PDB entry 5W66 | electron microscopy, 3.90 A resolution | chains O and P of the 20 polymer chains in the assembly

[Chain O]
Name: RNA polymerase I-specific transcription initiation factor RRN6
From: Saccharomyces cerevisiae (strain ATCC 204508 / S288c)
UniProtKB: P32786 (RRN6_YEAST); the author numbering skips numbers that UniProt does not, so the offset changes along the chain: -115 to 28 = UniProt 1-144; 41-67 = UniProt 145-171; 172-894 = UniProt 172-894
Sequence (894 residues; each row starts with the number of its first residue; note: 116 numbers in that range are skipped by the numbering (no residue carries them; nothing is unmodelled there); numbers below 1 keep their minus sign (Met-115 is residue -115); X marks 53 residues of unknown identity (built as UNK)):
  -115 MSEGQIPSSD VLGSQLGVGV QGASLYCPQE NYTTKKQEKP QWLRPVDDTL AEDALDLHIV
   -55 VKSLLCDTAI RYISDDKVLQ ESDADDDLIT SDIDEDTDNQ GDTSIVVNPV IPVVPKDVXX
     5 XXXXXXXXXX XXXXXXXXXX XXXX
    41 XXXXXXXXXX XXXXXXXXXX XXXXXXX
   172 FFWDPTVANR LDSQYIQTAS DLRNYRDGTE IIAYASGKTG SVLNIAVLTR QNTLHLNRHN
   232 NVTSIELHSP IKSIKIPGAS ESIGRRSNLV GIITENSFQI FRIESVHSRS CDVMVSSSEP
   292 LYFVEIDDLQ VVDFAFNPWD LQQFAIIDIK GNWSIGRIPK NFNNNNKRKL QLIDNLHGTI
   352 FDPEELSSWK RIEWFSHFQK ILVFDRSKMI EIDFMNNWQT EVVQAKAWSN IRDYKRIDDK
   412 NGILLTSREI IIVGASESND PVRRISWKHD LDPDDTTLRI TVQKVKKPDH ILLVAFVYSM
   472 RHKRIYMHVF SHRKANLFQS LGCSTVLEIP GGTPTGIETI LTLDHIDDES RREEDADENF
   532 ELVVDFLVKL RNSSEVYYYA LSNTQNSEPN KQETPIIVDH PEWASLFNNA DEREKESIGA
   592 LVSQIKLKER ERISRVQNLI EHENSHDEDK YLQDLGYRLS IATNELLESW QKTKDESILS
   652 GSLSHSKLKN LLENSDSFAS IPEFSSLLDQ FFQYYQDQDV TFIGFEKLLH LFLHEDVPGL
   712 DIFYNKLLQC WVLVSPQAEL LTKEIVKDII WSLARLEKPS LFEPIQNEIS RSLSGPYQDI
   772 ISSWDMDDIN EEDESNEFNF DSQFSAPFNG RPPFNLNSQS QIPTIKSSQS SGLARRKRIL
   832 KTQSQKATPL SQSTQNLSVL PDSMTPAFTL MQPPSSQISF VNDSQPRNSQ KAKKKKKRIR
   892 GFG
Disordered / not traced: -115 to 2, 515-528, 559-566, 781-894

[Chain P]
Name: RNA polymerase I-specific transcription initiation factor RRN7
From: Saccharomyces cerevisiae (strain ATCC 204508 / S288c)
UniProtKB: P40992 (RRN7_YEAST); residue numbers follow UniProt; this construct covers 1-514
Sequence (514 residues; each row starts with the number of its first residue):
     1 MSTFIRGPIC GTDNCPSRLW RIIDGRRTCQ YGHVMEGDVE FNDDEDDLNG LGAGVITRRL
    61 NLTTNATGSF QSSQLTNSQL LQQQQRQSHK KFKKLIGHEA KLLFLKSFQF ILKRQIRWLI
   121 TEMRFPKEFE HVAKIIWLKI LKTINDQPQE ELKLQLHMTS TISILYLAST HLSLPVYTCD
   181 YIKWICTAKM PYFQASEILP KSWRIQLPNY YVSILEGSIS PFNGQLYNKI ALTCGMIHFK
   241 EFFNSEISCQ GLLLKLVMQC ALPPEFYFYT KQVIEFEETD IRNLTLWERT DERHTGRVSN
   301 HAELRVLSYF MLTINWMLSF DRDRQYPLKW ILSLTESLTQ RTTTSESIGR NIVKVVYPDK
   361 PTSSDYFQWS EEETLEFLKW MEKQFLPTQT KSLHNENGSM EMTIDQKIAR RKLYKIFPLD
   421 REANHDGEFN DSTHQLTFIE DLQERYAKQT PFFESNKIRD SLNYQEANPP ARKEAIGRLL
   481 THIASQLLVD FAISKEQLKD CISRIKNACL HRMN
Disordered / not traced: 1-93, 391-398, 423-430, 432, 454-468, 513-514
Swiss-Prot annotation at these positions:
  - zinc finger: Thr3 to Glu36 (RRN7-type)
  - region: Gly37 to Ala66 (B-reader), Thr67 to Lys101 (B-linker)
  - binding site (Zn(2+)): Cys10, Cys15, Cys29, His33
  - mutagenesis: Cys29 (C29A: Impaired binding to Pol I), His33 (H33S: Impaired binding to Pol I)

[Interface between chain O and chain P]
Pairs across the interface (152; chain O residue first):
  Arg472(O) - Tyr357(P)
  Lys474(O) - Ser364(P)
  Arg475(O) - Phe367(P)
  Leu498(O) - Phe367(P)  hydrophobic
  Ile567(O) - Arg478(P)  hydrogen bond (backbone-side chain)
  Val569(O) - Glu474(P)
  Val569(O) - Gly477(P)
  Val569(O) - Arg478(P)
  Val569(O) - Thr481(P)
  Glu573(O) - Lys495(P)  salt bridge
  Glu573(O) - Lys499(P)
  Trp574(O) - Thr481(P)
  Trp574(O) - Ala484(P)  hydrophobic
  Trp574(O) - Lys499(P)
  Ser576(O) - Lys506(P)
  Leu577(O) - Lys499(P)
  Leu577(O) - Ile502(P)  hydrophobic
  Leu577(O) - Ser503(P)
  Leu577(O) - Lys506(P)  hydrogen bond (backbone-side chain)
  Phe578(O) - Met311(P)
  Phe578(O) - Leu312(P)  hydrophobic
  Phe578(O) - Asn315(P)
  Phe578(O) - Trp316(P)
  Phe578(O) - Leu480(P)  hydrophobic
  Asn580(O) - Lys506(P)
  Glu585(O) - Trp316(P)
  Glu585(O) - Arg512(P)  salt bridge
  Lys586(O) - Arg322(P)
  Ser588(O) - Arg512(P)  hydrogen bond
  Ile589(O) - Trp316(P)  hydrophobic
  Ile589(O) - Phe320(P)
  Gly590(O) - Phe320(P)
  Leu592(O) - Phe276(P)  hydrophobic
  Leu592(O) - Arg512(P)
  Val593(O) - Trp316(P)
  Val593(O) - Met317(P)  hydrophobic
  Val593(O) - Phe320(P)
  Ser594(O) - Phe320(P)
  Gln595(O) - Gln272(P)
  Ile596(O) - Tyr269(P)
  Ile596(O) - Gln272(P)  hydrogen bond (backbone-side chain)
  Ile596(O) - Met317(P)  hydrophobic
  Lys597(O) - Tyr269(P)
  Lys597(O) - Gln325(P)
  Lys599(O) - Gln272(P)
  Lys599(O) - Glu275(P)  salt bridge
  Glu600(O) - Glu265(P)
  Glu600(O) - Phe268(P)
  Glu600(O) - Tyr269(P)
  Glu600(O) - Gln272(P)
  Arg603(O) - Phe268(P)
  Arg603(O) - Lys271(P)
  Ile649(O) - Phe242(P)  hydrophobic
  Leu650(O) - Ile135(P)  hydrophobic
  Leu650(O) - Lys139(P)
  Leu650(O) - Phe242(P)  hydrophobic
  Gly652(O) - His171(P)
  Gly652(O) - Phe242(P)
  Ser655(O) - Phe243(P)
  Ser655(O) - Asn244(P)  hydrogen bond (side chain-backbone)
  His656(O) - His171(P)
  His656(O) - Asn244(P)
  Ser657(O) - Asn244(P)
  Lys658(O) - Asn283(P)
  Val691(O) - Glu128(P)
  Phe693(O) - Leu172(P)  hydrophobic
  Lys698(O) - Arg124(P)
  Lys698(O) - Phe125(P)
  Lys698(O) - Pro126(P)
  Leu699(O) - Phe125(P)
  His701(O) - Glu122(P)  hydrogen bond (side chain-backbone)
  His701(O) - Met123(P)  hydrogen bond (side chain-backbone)
  His701(O) - Arg124(P)  hydrogen bond
  Leu702(O) - Met123(P)  hydrophobic
  Leu702(O) - Phe125(P)  hydrophobic
  Leu702(O) - Leu174(P)  hydrophobic
  Phe703(O) - Leu254(P)  hydrophobic
  Phe703(O) - Lys255(P)  hydrogen bond (backbone-side chain)
  Phe703(O) - Met258(P)  hydrophobic
  Leu704(O) - Cys179(P)  hydrophobic
  Leu704(O) - Lys183(P)
  Leu704(O) - Lys255(P)
  His705(O) - Phe438(P)
  His705(O) - Ile439(P)
  Glu706(O) - Thr344(P)
  Glu706(O) - Ser345(P)
  Glu706(O) - Glu346(P)
  Glu706(O) - Phe438(P)
  Asp707(O) - Thr437(P)
  Asp707(O) - Ile439(P)
  Gln720(O) - Gln443(P)
  Cys721(O) - Ile439(P)
  Cys721(O) - Gln443(P)
  Cys721(O) - Tyr446(P)
  Trp722(O) - Val257(P)  hydrophobic
  Trp722(O) - Leu262(P)
  Trp722(O) - Pro263(P)
  Trp722(O) - Pro264(P)
  Trp722(O) - Tyr446(P)
  Leu724(O) - Gln443(P)
  Leu724(O) - Tyr446(P)
  Leu724(O) - Ala447(P)  hydrophobic
  Val725(O) - Tyr446(P)
  Val725(O) - Thr450(P)  hydrogen bond (backbone-side chain)
  Val725(O) - Phe452(P)  hydrophobic
  Val725(O) - Phe453(P)  hydrophobic
  Ser726(O) - Pro264(P)
  Ser726(O) - Phe453(P)
  Pro727(O) - Glu265(P)
  Gln728(O) - Glu265(P)
  Thr733(O) - Pro264(P)
  Ile736(O) - Tyr267(P)  hydrogen bond (backbone-side chain)
  Ile736(O) - Phe268(P)  hydrophobic
  Ile736(O) - Lys271(P)
  Ile740(O) - Gln250(P)
  Ile740(O) - Gly251(P)
  Ile740(O) - Tyr267(P)
  Arg746(O) - His171(P)
  Arg746(O) - Leu172(P)  hydrogen bond (side chain-backbone)
  Arg746(O) - Ser173(P)  hydrogen bond
  Arg746(O) - Ser245(P)
  Lys749(O) - His171(P)
  Lys749(O) - Phe243(P)
  Phe753(O) - Glu128(P)
  Phe753(O) - His131(P)
  Gln757(O) - His131(P)
  Gln757(O) - Lys134(P)
  Gln757(O) - Ile135(P)
  Gln757(O) - Leu138(P)
  Ile760(O) - Leu138(P)  hydrophobic
  Ile760(O) - Lys142(P)
  Ser763(O) - Lys142(P)  hydrogen bond (backbone-side chain)
  Leu764(O) - Leu141(P)
  Leu764(O) - Lys142(P)
  Leu764(O) - Asn145(P)
  Ser765(O) - Asn145(P)
  Tyr768(O) - Leu105(P)  hydrophobic
  Tyr768(O) - Ile144(P)
  Tyr768(O) - Asn145(P)  hydrogen bond
  Tyr768(O) - Pro148(P)
  Ile771(O) - Leu102(P)  hydrophobic
  Ile771(O) - Leu105(P)  hydrophobic
  Ile771(O) - Lys106(P)
  Ile771(O) - Gln109(P)
  Ile772(O) - Leu138(P)  hydrophobic
  Trp775(O) - Gln109(P)  hydrogen bond (side chain-backbone)
  Trp775(O) - Phe110(P)
  Trp775(O) - Lys113(P)
  Trp775(O) - Lys134(P)
  Asp776(O) - Lys113(P)
  Asp779(O) - Leu199(P)
  Ile780(O) - Leu199(P)
Also at the interface, not in a pair above, chain O (82 interface residues in all): Ile568, Pro572, Ala591, Ser651, Ile694, Lys717, Leu718, Leu732, Val737, Pro767, Ser774, Asp778
Also at the interface, not in a pair above, chain P (98 interface residues in all): His98, Arg114, Lys127, Glu130, Ser248, Cys249, Val273, Ser319, Leu442, Gln449, Leu488, Leu498

[Overview]
82 residues of chain O and 98 residues of chain P are in contact; the contacts include 16 hydrogen bonds and 3
salt bridges. Among the polar pairs are Glu573(O)-Lys495(P), Glu585(O)-Arg512(P) and Lys599(O)-Glu275(P).
UniProt lists 4 Zn2+-binding residues and 2 mutagenesis sites on chain P.
Here chain O is RNA polymerase I-specific transcription initiation factor RRN6 and chain P is RNA polymerase
I-specific transcription initiation factor RRN7, both from Saccharomyces cerevisiae (strain ATCC 204508 /
S288c). Entry 5W66 (RNA polymerase I Initial Transcribing Complex State 3) was determined by electron
microscopy together with 5W65, 5W5Y and 5W64 from the same study.
